PDB entry 7UFK | X-ray diffraction, 2.38 A resolution | chains A and E

Chain A:
Name: Angiotensin-converting enzyme 2
Source organism: Homo sapiens
Notes: EC 3.4.17.23
UniProt: Q9BYF1 (ACE2_HUMAN); residues 19-615 here = UniProt positions 19-615
Amino-acid sequence (597 residues; each row starts with the number of its first residue):
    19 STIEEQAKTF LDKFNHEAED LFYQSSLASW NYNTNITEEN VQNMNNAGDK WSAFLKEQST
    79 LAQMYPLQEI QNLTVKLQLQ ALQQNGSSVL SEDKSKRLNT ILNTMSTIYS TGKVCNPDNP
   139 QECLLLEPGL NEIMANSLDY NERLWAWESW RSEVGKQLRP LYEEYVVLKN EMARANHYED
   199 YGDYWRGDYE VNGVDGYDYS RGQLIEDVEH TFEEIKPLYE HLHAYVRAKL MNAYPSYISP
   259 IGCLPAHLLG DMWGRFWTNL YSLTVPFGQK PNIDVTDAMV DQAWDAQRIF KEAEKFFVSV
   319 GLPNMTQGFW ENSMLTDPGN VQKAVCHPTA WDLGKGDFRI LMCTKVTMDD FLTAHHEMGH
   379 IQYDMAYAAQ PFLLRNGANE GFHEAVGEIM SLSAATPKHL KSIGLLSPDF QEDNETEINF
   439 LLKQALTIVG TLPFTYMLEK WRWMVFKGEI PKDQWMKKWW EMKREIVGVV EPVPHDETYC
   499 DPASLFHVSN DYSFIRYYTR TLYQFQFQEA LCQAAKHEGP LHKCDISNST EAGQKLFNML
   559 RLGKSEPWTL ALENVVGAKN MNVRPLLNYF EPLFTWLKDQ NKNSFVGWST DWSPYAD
Disordered / not traced: 615
Cystine bridges: C133-C141, C344-C361, C530-C542
Glycans and other covalent adducts: N-acetylglucosamine (NAG) linked to N53, N90, N103, N322, N432, N546
Ion coordination: Na+: A153, N277; Zn2+: H374, H378, E402
Swiss-Prot annotation at these positions:
  - region (Interaction with SARS-CoV spike glycoprotein): D30 to Y41, M82 to P84, K353 to R357
  - active site: E375 (Proton acceptor), H505 (Proton donor)
  - binding site (chloride): R169, W477, K481
  - binding site (substrate): R273, H345, P346, Y515
  - binding site (Zn(2+)): H374, H378, E402
  - glycosylation (N-linked (GlcNAc...) asparagine): N53, N90, N103, N322, N432, N546
  - mutagenesis: S19 (S19P: Increases slightly the interaction with RBD domain of SARS-CoV-2 spike protein), Q24 to K26 (Slightly inhibits interaction with SARS-CoV spike glycoprotein), Q24 (Q24T: Increases slightly the interaction with RBD domain of SARS-CoV-2 spike protein), A25 (A25V: Increases slightly the interaction with RBD domain of SARS-CoV-2 spike protein), T27 (T27Y: Increases slightly the interaction with RBD domain of SARS-CoV-2 spike protein. In sACE2.v2.2; increases interaction with RBD domain of SARS-CoV-2 spike protein ...), L29 (L29F: Increases slightly the interaction with RBD domain of SARS-CoV-2 spike protein), K31 (K31D: Abolishes interaction with SARS-CoV spike glycoprotein; K31Y: Increases slightly the interaction with RBD domain of SARS-CoV-2 spike protein), N33 (N33D: Increases slightly the interaction with RBD domain of SARS-CoV-2 spike protein), H34 (H34A: Increases slightly the interaction with RBD domain of SARS-CoV-2 spike protein), E37 (E37A: No effect on interaction with SARS-CoV spike glycoprotein), D38 (D38A: No effect on interaction with SARS-CoV spike glycoprotein), L39 (L39R: Increases slightly the interaction with RBD domain of SARS-CoV-2 spike protein), 48 further mutagenesis entries in UniProt
What the authors report for this chain:
  - conformationally variable residues (side-chain flip): K31, K353
  - contacts within the chain: K31-Q76 (hydrogen bond)

Chain E:
Name: Spike protein S1
Source organism: Severe acute respiratory syndrome coronavirus 2
Notes: fragment: receptor-binding domain
Amino-acid sequence (217 residues; each row starts with the number of its first residue):
   319 RVVPSGDVVR FPNITNLCPF GEVFNATKFP SVYAWERKKI SNCVADYSVL YNSTFFSTFK
   379 CYGVSATKLN DLCFSNVYAD SFVVKGDDVR QIAPGQTGVI ADYNYKLPDD FMGCVLAWNT
   439 RNIDATSTGN YNYKYRLFRK SNLKPFERDI STEIYQAGNK PCNGVAGFNC YFPLRSYGFR
   499 PTYGVGHQPY RVVVLSFELL NAPATVCGPK LSTDLIK
Disordered / not traced: 319-333, 518-522, 527-535
Cystine bridges: C336-C361, C379-C432, C391-C525, C480-C488
Glycans and other covalent adducts: N-acetylglucosamine (NAG) linked to N343
What the authors report for this chain:
  - contacts within the chain: R498-Y501 (hydrogen bond)
  - mutagenesis - N477S, K478T: unchanged binding to mACE2
  - mutagenesis - N477S/R493Q, A484E: decreased binding to mACE2

How chain A and chain E interact:
Contacting residue pairs - 39 pairs, chain A then chain E:
  S19(A) - A475(E)  hydrogen bond (side chain-backbone)
  S19(A) - N477(E)  hydrogen bond (backbone-side chain)
  Q24(A) - A475(E)
  Q24(A) - G476(E)
  Q24(A) - N477(E)
  Q24(A) - N487(E)  hydrogen bond
  T27(A) - F456(E)
  T27(A) - Y489(E)
  F28(A) - Y489(E)
  D30(A) - L455(E)
  D30(A) - F456(E)
  K31(A) - F456(E)
  K31(A) - Y489(E)
  K31(A) - R493(E)
  H34(A) - Y453(E)
  H34(A) - L455(E)
  E35(A) - R493(E)  salt bridge
  D38(A) - Y449(E)  hydrogen bond
  D38(A) - R498(E)  salt bridge
  D38(A) - Y501(E)
  Y41(A) - R498(E)
  Y41(A) - T500(E)  hydrogen bond
  Y41(A) - Y501(E)  hydrophobic
  Q42(A) - Y449(E)  hydrogen bond
  Q42(A) - R498(E)  hydrogen bond
  L79(A) - F486(E)  hydrophobic
  M82(A) - F486(E)  hydrophobic
  Y83(A) - F486(E)
  Y83(A) - N487(E)  hydrogen bond
  Y83(A) - Y489(E)  hydrogen bond
  E329(A) - R439(E)  salt bridge
  N330(A) - T500(E)
  K353(A) - Y501(E)
  K353(A) - G502(E)  hydrogen bond (backbone-backbone)
  K353(A) - H505(E)
  G354(A) - G502(E)
  G354(A) - H505(E)
  D355(A) - T500(E)
  R357(A) - T500(E)
Interface residues without a listed pair, chain A (21 interface residues in all): E37
Interface residues without a listed pair, chain E (18 interface residues in all): Y473
Interface features reported in the paper:
  - specific contacts: N477(E)-S19(A) (hydrogen bond), R498(E)-D38(A) (salt bridge), Y501(E)-K353(A) (hydrophobic contact), Y501(E)-Y41(A) (pi stacking), H505(E)-K353(A) (hydrophobic contact)

Summary:
21 residues of chain A face 18 of chain E across their interface, with 10 hydrogen bonds and 3 salt bridges.
Polar contacts include E35(A)-R493(E), D38(A)-R498(E) and E329(A)-R439(E). The paper describes a hydrogen bond
between N477(E) and S19(A); a salt bridge between R498(E) and D38(A); hydrophobic contacts between Y501(E) and
K353(A) and H505(E) and K353(A). The paper reports that N477S/R493Q and A484E of chain E reduce binding to
mACE2; conformational variability at K31(A) and K353(A); 4 substitutions were tested in all.
Here chain A is Angiotensin-converting enzyme 2 (Homo sapiens) and chain E is Spike protein S1 (Severe acute
respiratory syndrome coronavirus 2). Entry 7UFK (Crystal structure of chimeric omicron RBD (strain BA.2)
complexed with human ACE2) was determined by X-ray diffraction together with 7UFL from the same study.
